PDB entry 1YP3 | X-ray diffraction, 2.60 A resolution | chains A and C of the 4 polymer chains in the assembly

# Chain A (and C)
Name: Glucose-1-phosphate adenylyltransferase small subunit
Source organism: Solanum tuberosum
Notes: EC 2.7.7.27; chain C of this document is another copy of the same molecule, construct and numbering; everything in this record applies to it too
Reference sequence: P23509 (GLGS_SOLTU); residues 2-451 here correspond to UniProt positions 72-521 (UniProt number = residue number + 70)
Chain sequence (451 residues; row label = number of the first residue in the row):
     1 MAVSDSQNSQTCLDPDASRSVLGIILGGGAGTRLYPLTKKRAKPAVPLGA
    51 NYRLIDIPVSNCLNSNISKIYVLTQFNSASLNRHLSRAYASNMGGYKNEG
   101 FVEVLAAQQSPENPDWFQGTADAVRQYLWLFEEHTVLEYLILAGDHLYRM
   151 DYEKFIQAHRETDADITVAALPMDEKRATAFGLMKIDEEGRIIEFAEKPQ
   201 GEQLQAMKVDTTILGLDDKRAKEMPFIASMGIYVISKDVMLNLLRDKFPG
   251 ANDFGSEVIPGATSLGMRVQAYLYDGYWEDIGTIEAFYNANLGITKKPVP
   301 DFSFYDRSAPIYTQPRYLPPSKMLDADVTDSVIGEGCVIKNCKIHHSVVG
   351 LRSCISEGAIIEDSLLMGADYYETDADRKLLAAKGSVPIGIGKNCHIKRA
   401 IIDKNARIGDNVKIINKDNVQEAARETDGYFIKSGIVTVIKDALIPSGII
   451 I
Disordered / not traced: 1-9, 90-98 (chain C: 1-9, 92-98)
Sequence notes: initiating methionine (1)
Small-molecule neighbours: ATP (adenosine-5'-triphosphate): L26, G27, G28, G29, R33, K43, L73, T74, Q75, Q118, G119, T120, A123, A143, G144, D145, Y233, D253, F254, G255, S256
Curated features (UniProtKB/Swiss-Prot):
  - region: T374 to K384 (Allosteric regulation)
  - binding site (substrate): K198
From the paper describing this entry:
  - conformationally variable residues (loop rearrangement): G27 to L34, K40, R41, Q75, F76, A106 to G119
  - binding site for ATP: L26, G28, G29, Q118, G119
  - contacts within the chain: K40-P111, Q75-W116
  - mutagenesis - D145N: decreased catalytic activity (citing earlier work)
  - catalytic residues: D145, K198, D280 (proposed by the authors, not directly observed)

# Interface between chain A and chain C
Cross-chain cystine bridges: C12(A)-C12(C)
Residue-residue contacts - 8 pairs, chain A then chain C:
  Q10(A) - Q10(C)
  Q10(A) - T11(C)
  Q10(A) - C12(C)
  Q10(A) - D14(C)
  T11(A) - Q10(C)
  C12(A) - Q10(C)  hydrogen bond (backbone-backbone)
  C12(A) - T11(C)
  C12(A) - C12(C)  disulfide
Interface residues without a listed pair, chain A (4 interface residues in all): D14

# Summary
The chain A/chain C interface involves 4 residues from each chain, with 1 disulfide bond and 1 hydrogen bond.
The hydrogen-bonded pair C12(A)-Q10(C) is a backbone contact. Chain A binds ATP. Curated annotation (UniProt)
lists substrate-binding residue K198(A) on chain A. The paper reports catalytic residues D145(A), K198(A) and
D280(A); D145N of chain A reduces catalytic activity.
Chain A and chain C are both Glucose-1-phosphate adenylyltransferase small subunit (Solanum tuberosum); the
structure, Crystal structure of potato tuber ADP-glucose pyrophosphorylase in complex with ATP, was determined
by X-ray diffraction, deposited together with 1YP2 and 1YP4.
